Entry 9GTS (electron microscopy, 3.40 A resolution); this record covers chains 1e and 2F of the 18 polymer chains in the assembly.

# Chain 1e
Name: Phage tail protein
Source organism: Streptomyces coelicolor A3(2)
UniProtKB: Q9L0N9 (Q9L0N9_STRCO); residues 1-149 here = UniProt positions 1-149
Chain sequence (149 residues; numbered 1 to 149; the number before each row is that of its first residue):
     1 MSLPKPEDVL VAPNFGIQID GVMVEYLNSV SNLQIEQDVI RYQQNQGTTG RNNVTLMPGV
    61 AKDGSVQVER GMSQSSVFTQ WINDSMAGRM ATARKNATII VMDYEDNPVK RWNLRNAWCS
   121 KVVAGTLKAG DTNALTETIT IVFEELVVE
Not modelled in the structure: 1-3

# Chain 2F
Name: Phage tail sheath family protein
Source organism: Streptomyces coelicolor A3(2)
UniProtKB: Q9L0N8 (Q9L0N8_STRCO); the construct has insertions or renumbered stretches relative to UniProt, so the offset changes along the chain: 1-25 = UniProt 1-25; 31-539 = UniProt 26-534
Chain sequence (539 residues; numbered 1 to 539; the number before each row is that of its first residue):
     1 MPSYLSPGVY VEEVASGSRP IEGVGIEGVG TSVAAFVGLA PTGPLNEPTL VTNWTQYVAA
    61 FGDFTGGYYL AHSVYGFFNN GGSAAYVVRV GGSAEDAAAD GSVNGAAAPA AVTGSTAKAL
   121 PAAEPKQLGT FAVTATAAGQ SGPLTVEVAD PEGEGPAERF KLIVKDGDKP VETFDVSAKK
   181 GNRSYVVTQV KERSKLITVT EAAPSAQLVR PENQSLTLPA PPSAAPAVPA GQAESAHPGP
   241 AQYLGDSSDR TGFGGLEAID EISMVAVPDL MAAYQRGAID LEAVKAVQLG LIAHCELMGD
   301 RVAIIDPPPN QNARQIRVWR QETAGYDSKY AALYYPWIKS FDPATGQSRL VPPSGHVAGI
   361 WARNDSERGV HKAPANEVVR GAVDLELQIT RGEQDLLNPI GVNCIRSFPG RGIRVWGART
   421 LSSDPAWRYL NIRRYFNYLE ESILIGTQWV VFEPNDHNLW ARIRRNVSAF LVNEWRNGAL
   481 FGQSPDQAYY VKCDEETNPP ESVDLGRVVC EIGIAPVKPA EFVIFRLAQF SSGGGELDE
Not modelled in the structure: 1-14, 25-30, 95-251, 532-539
Construct notes: insertion (26-30)

# How chain 1e and chain 2F interact
Pairs across the interface (10; chain 1e residue first):
  Q46(1e) with R476(2F); N477(2F)
  T49(1e) with R476(2F), hydrogen bond (side chain-backbone); N477(2F); G478(2F)
  R51(1e) with W475(2F); R476(2F); G482(2F)
  N52(1e) with R476(2F), hydrogen bond (backbone-side chain)
  N53(1e) with R476(2F)

# Overview
The chain 1e/chain 2F interface involves 5 residues from each chain, with 2 hydrogen bonds. Polar contacts
include T49(1e)-R476(2F) and N52(1e)-R476(2F).
Chain 1e is Phage tail protein and chain 2F is Phage tail sheath family protein, both from Streptomyces
coelicolor A3(2); the structure, Cryo-EM structure of a contractile injection system in Streptomyces
coelicolor, the cap portion in extended state, was determined by electron microscopy (same publication as 9GTP
and 9GTR).
